6GJ4 - chains C and E of the 6 polymer chains in the assembly; structure by X-ray diffraction, 2.40 A resolution.

[Chain C]
Molecule: Tubulin alpha-1B chain
Source organism: Bos taurus
UniProt: P81947 (TBA1B_BOVIN); residues 1-451 here = UniProt positions 1-451
Sequence (451 residues; numbered 1 to 451; the number before each row is that of its first residue):
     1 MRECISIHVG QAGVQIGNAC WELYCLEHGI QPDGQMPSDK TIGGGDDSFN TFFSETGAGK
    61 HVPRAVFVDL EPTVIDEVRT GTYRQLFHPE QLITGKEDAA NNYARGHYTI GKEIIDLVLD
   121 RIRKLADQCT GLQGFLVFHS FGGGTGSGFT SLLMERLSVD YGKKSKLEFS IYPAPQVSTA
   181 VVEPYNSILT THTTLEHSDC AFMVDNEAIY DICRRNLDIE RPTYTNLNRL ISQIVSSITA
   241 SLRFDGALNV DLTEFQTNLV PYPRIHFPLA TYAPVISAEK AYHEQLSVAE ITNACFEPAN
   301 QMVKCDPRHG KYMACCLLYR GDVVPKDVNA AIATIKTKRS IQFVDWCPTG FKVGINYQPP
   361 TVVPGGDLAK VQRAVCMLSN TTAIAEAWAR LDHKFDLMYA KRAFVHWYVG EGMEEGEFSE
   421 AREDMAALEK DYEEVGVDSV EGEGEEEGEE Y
Unresolved in the structure: 441-451
Bound ions: Ca2+: Asp39, Thr41, Gly44, Glu55
Small-molecule neighbours:
  - EZW (5-(quinolin-5-yl)naphtho[2,3-b]pyrrolo[1,2-d][1,4]oxazepin-4-yl acetate): Asn101, Thr179, Ala180, Val181
  - GTP (guanosine-5'-triphosphate): Gly10, Gln11, Ala12, Gln15, Ile16, Asp69, Asp98, Ala99, Ala100, Asn101, Ser140, Gly142, Gly143, Gly144, Thr145, Gly146, Ile171, Pro173, Val177, Ser178, Thr179, Glu183, Asn206, Tyr224, Leu227, Asn228, Ile231
From the paper describing this entry:
  - conformationally variable residues (side-chain flip): Thr179
  - binding site for EZW: Val181 (from molecular simulation)

[Chain E]
Molecule: Stathmin-4
Source organism: Rattus norvegicus
UniProt: P63043 (STMN4_RAT); residues 5-145 here correspond to UniProt positions 49-189 (UniProt number = residue number + 44)
Sequence (143 residues; row label = number of the first residue in the row):
     3 MADMEVIELN KCTSGQSFEV ILKPPSFDGV PEFNASLPRR RDPSLEEIQK KLEAAEERRK
    63 YQEAELLKHL AEKREHEREV IQKAIEENNN FIKMAKEKLA QKMESNKENR EAHLAAMLER
   123 LQEKDKHAEE VRKNKELKEE ASR
Unresolved in the structure: 3-5, 29-43, 141-145
Differences from the reference sequence: initiating methionine (3); expression tag (4)

[Chain C / chain E interface]
Contacting residue pairs - 30 pairs, chain C then chain E:
  His107(C) - Lys104(E)
  His107(C) - Met105(E)
  Tyr108(C) - Lys104(E)
  Tyr108(C) - Met105(E)  hydrophobic
  Tyr108(C) - Asn108(E)
  Thr109(C) - Arg112(E)
  Leu152(C) - Leu101(E)  hydrophobic
  Glu155(C) - Leu101(E)
  Glu155(C) - Lys104(E)  salt bridge
  Arg156(C) - Leu101(E)
  Ser158(C) - Phe93(E)
  Ser158(C) - Ile94(E)
  Val159(C) - Ile94(E)
  Val159(C) - Lys98(E)
  Gly162(C) - Asn90(E)
  Gly162(C) - Ile94(E)
  Lys163(C) - Asn90(E)  hydrogen bond (backbone-side chain)
  Thr193(C) - Lys104(E)
  Glu196(C) - Phe93(E)
  Glu196(C) - Lys100(E)  salt bridge
  His197(C) - Phe93(E)
  Val409(C) - His115(E)
  Gly410(C) - Arg112(E)
  Glu411(C) - Asn108(E)  hydrogen bond (backbone-side chain)
  Glu411(C) - Arg112(E)  salt bridge
  Gly412(C) - Asn108(E)  hydrogen bond (backbone-side chain)
  Gly412(C) - Asn111(E)  hydrogen bond (backbone-side chain)
  Gly412(C) - Arg112(E)
  Met413(C) - Asn108(E)
  Glu414(C) - Asn111(E)  hydrogen bond
Also at the interface, not in a pair above, chain E (15 interface residues in all): Ala86, Ala97, Ser107

[Summary]
The interface between chain C and chain E involves 19 residues on one side and 15 on the other, with 5
hydrogen bonds and 3 salt bridges. Polar contacts include Glu155(C)-Lys104(E), Glu196(C)-Lys100(E) and
Glu411(C)-Arg112(E). Ligands of chain C: GTP and compound EZW. The paper reports a binding site for EZW at
Val181(C); conformational variability at Thr179(C).
Chain C is Tubulin alpha-1B chain (Bos taurus) and chain E is Stathmin-4 (Rattus norvegicus); the structure,
Tubulin-6j complex, was determined by X-ray diffraction.
